PDB entry 3L3K | X-ray diffraction, 2.60 A resolution | chains A and B of the 3 polymer chains in the assembly

== Chain A ==
Protein: HLA class I histocompatibility antigen, B-44 alpha chain
From: Homo sapiens
Notes: fragment: extracellular domain
UniProtKB: P30481 (1B44_HUMAN); residues 1-276 here correspond to UniProt positions 25-300 (UniProt number = residue number + 24)
Sequence (276 residues; each row starts with the number of its first residue):
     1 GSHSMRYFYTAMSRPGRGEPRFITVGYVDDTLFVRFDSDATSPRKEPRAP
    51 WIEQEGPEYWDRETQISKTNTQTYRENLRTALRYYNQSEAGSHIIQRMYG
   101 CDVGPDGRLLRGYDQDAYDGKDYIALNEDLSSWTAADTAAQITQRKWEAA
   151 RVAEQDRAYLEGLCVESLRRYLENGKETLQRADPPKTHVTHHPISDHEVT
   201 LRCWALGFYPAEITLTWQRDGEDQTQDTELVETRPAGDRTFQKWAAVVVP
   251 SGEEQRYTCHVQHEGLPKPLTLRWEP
Cystine bridges: Cys101-Cys164, Cys203-Cys259

== Chain B ==
Protein: Beta-2-microglobulin
From: Homo sapiens
UniProtKB: P61769 (B2MG_HUMAN); residues 1-99 here correspond to UniProt positions 21-119 (UniProt number = residue number + 20)
Sequence (99 residues; row label = number of the first residue in the row):
     1 IQRTPKIQVYSRHPAENGKSNFLNCYVSGFHPSDIEVDLLKNGERIEKVE
    51 HSDLSFSKDWSFYLLYYTEFTPTEKDEYACRVNHVTLSQPKIVKWDRDM
Cystine bridges: Cys25-Cys80
Curated features (UniProtKB/Swiss-Prot):
  - modified residue: Gln2 (Pyrrolidone carboxylic acid)
  - glycosylation: Ile1 (N-linked (Glc) (glycation) isoleucine), Lys19 (N-linked (Glc) (glycation) lysine), Lys41 (N-linked (Glc) (glycation) lysine), Lys48 (N-linked (Glc) (glycation) lysine), Lys58 (N-linked (Glc) (glycation) lysine), Lys91 (N-linked (Glc) (glycation) lysine), Lys94 (N-linked (Glc) (glycation) lysine)

== Interface between chain A and chain B ==
Pairs across the interface - 54 pairs, chain A then chain B:
  Phe8(A) with Phe56(B), hydrophobic
  Tyr9(A) with Phe56(B)
  Thr10(A) with Phe56(B); Phe62(B)
  Met12(A) with Ser33(B); Asp34(B)
  Arg17(A) with Asp34(B), salt bridge
  Val25(A) with Leu54(B)
  Tyr27(A) with Ser55(B), hydrogen bond; Tyr63(B), hydrogen bond
  Leu32(A) with Asp53(B)
  Arg35(A) with Asp53(B), salt bridge
  Arg48(A) with Asp53(B)
  Ile94(A) with His31(B); Pro32(B), hydrophobic; Ser33(B)
  Gln96(A) with His31(B), hydrogen bond; Phe56(B); Trp60(B), hydrogen bond (side chain-backbone); Phe62(B)
  Arg97(A) with Phe56(B)
  Met98(A) with Lys58(B); Trp60(B), hydrophobic
  Gln115(A) with Trp60(B)
  Asp116(A) with Trp60(B)
  Ala117(A) with Trp60(B)
  Asp119(A) with His31(B)
  Gly120(A) with His31(B), hydrogen bond (backbone-side chain); Trp60(B)
  Asp122(A) with Trp60(B), hydrogen bond
  His192(A) with Asp98(B), salt bridge
  Arg202(A) with Asp98(B), hydrogen bond (side chain-backbone)
  Trp204(A) with Asp98(B); Met99(B)
  Val231(A) with Gln8(B)
  Glu232(A) with Lys6(B); Gln8(B), hydrogen bond (backbone-side chain); Tyr26(B); Ser28(B), hydrogen bond
  Thr233(A) with Tyr26(B)
  Arg234(A) with Gln8(B), hydrogen bond; Tyr10(B); Tyr26(B); Met99(B), hydrogen bond (side chain-backbone)
  Pro235(A) with Tyr10(B), hydrogen bond (backbone-side chain); Asn24(B); Tyr26(B)
  Ala236(A) with Arg12(B), hydrogen bond (backbone-side chain); Asn24(B), hydrogen bond (backbone-side chain)
  Gly237(A) with Arg12(B), hydrogen bond (backbone-side chain)
  Gln242(A) with Tyr10(B); Ser11(B), hydrogen bond (side chain-backbone); Arg12(B), hydrogen bond (side chain-backbone)
  Trp244(A) with Met99(B), hydrogen bond (side chain-backbone)
Also at the interface, not in a pair above, chain A (34 interface residues in all): Ile23, Asp238
Also at the interface, not in a pair above, chain B (27 interface residues in all): Ile1, His13, Ser57, Asp59, Leu65

== Overview ==
34 residues of chain A and 27 residues of chain B are in contact; the contacts include 18 hydrogen bonds and 3
salt bridges. Polar pairs include Arg17(A)-Asp34(B), Arg35(A)-Asp53(B) and His192(A)-Asp98(B).
Chain A is HLA class I histocompatibility antigen, B-44 alpha chain and chain B is Beta-2-microglobulin, both
from Homo sapiens; the structure, Crystal structure of HLA-B*4402 in complex with the R5A/F7A double mutant of
a self-peptide derived from ..., was determined by X-ray diffraction together with 3L3D, 3L3G, 3L3H, 3L3I and
3L3J from the same study.
